2NNW - chains A and B; structure by X-ray diffraction, 2.70 A resolution.

Chain A:
Protein: NOP5/NOP56 related protein
From: Pyrococcus furiosus
UniProtKB: Q8U4M1 (Q8U4M1_PYRFU); the construct has insertions or renumbered stretches relative to UniProt, so the offset changes along the chain: 5-296 = UniProt 1-292; 309-369 = UniProt 306-366
Amino-acid sequence (376 residues; numbered -5 to 369 plus 13 insertion-coded residues; 12 numbers in that range are skipped by the numbering (no residue carries them; nothing is unmodelled there); the number before each row is that of its first residue; a row labelled like 296A-296M holds insertion residues (296A, then the next letters in order); numbers below 1 keep their minus sign (Met-5 is residue -5)):
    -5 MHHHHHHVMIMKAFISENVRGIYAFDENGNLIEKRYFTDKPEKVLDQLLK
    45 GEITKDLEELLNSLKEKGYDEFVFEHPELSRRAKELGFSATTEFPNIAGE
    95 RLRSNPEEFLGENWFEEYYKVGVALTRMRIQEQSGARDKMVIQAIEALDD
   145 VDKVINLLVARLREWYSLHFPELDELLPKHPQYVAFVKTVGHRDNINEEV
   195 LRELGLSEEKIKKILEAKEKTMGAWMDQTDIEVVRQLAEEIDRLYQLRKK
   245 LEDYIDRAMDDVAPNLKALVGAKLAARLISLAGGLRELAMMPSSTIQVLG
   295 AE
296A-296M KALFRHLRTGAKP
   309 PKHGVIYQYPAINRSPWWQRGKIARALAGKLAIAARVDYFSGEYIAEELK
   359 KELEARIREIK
Not modelled in the structure: -5 to 7, 296A-296M
Sequence notes: cloning artifact (-5, 2-4); expression tag (-4 to 1)

Chain B:
Protein: Fibrillarin-like rRNA/tRNA 2'-O-methyltransferase
From: Pyrococcus furiosus
Notes: EC 2.1.1.-
UniProtKB: Q8U4M2 (FLPA_PYRFU); residue numbers follow UniProt; this construct covers 1-227
Amino-acid sequence (234 residues; each row starts with the number of its first residue; numbers below 1 keep their minus sign (Met-6 is residue -6)):
    -6 MHHHHHHMVEVKKHKFPGVYVVIDDDGSEKIATKNLVPGQRVYGERVIKW
    44 EGEEYRIWNPHRSKLGAAIVNGLKNFPIKPGKSVLYLGIASGTTASHVSD
    94 IVGWEGKIYGIEFSPRVLRELVPIVEERRNIIPILGDATKPEEYRALVTK
   144 VDVIFEDVAQPTQAKILIDNAKAYLKRGGYGMIAVKSRSIDVTKEPEQVF
   194 KEVERELSEYFEVIERLNLEPYEKDHALFVVRKP
Not modelled in the structure: -6 to 0
Sequence notes: cloning artifact (-6); expression tag (-5 to 0)
UniProt features mapped onto this chain:
  - binding site (S-adenosyl-L-methionine): Thr86, Thr87, Glu105, Phe106, Asp130, Ala131, Asp150 to Gln153

Interface between chain A and chain B:
Contacting residue pairs (79):
  Glu11(A) - Arg138(B)  salt bridge
  Glu11(A) - Ala139(B)
  Asn12(A) - Ala139(B)
  Val13(A) - Ala139(B)  hydrogen bond (backbone-backbone)
  Leu39(A) - Ala139(B)  hydrophobic
  Leu39(A) - Leu140(B)  hydrophobic
  Leu42(A) - Arg138(B)  hydrogen bond (backbone-side chain)
  Leu43(A) - Glu136(B)
  Leu43(A) - Arg138(B)  hydrogen bond (backbone-side chain)
  Leu43(A) - Ala139(B)  hydrophobic
  Leu43(A) - Leu140(B)  hydrophobic
  Lys44(A) - Glu136(B)
  Glu69(A) - Arg138(B)
  His70(A) - Glu136(B)  salt bridge
  His70(A) - Arg138(B)
  Phe88(A) - Pro134(B)  hydrophobic
  Phe88(A) - Glu135(B)
  Phe88(A) - Tyr167(B)
  Pro89(A) - Lys165(B)
  Glu94(A) - Lys143(B)  salt bridge
  Arg97(A) - Arg138(B)  hydrogen bond (side chain-backbone)
  Arg97(A) - Val141(B)
  Arg97(A) - Thr142(B)
  Arg97(A) - Lys143(B)  hydrogen bond (backbone-backbone)
  Arg97(A) - Tyr167(B)
  Ser98(A) - Lys143(B)
  Trp108(A) - Lys100(B)
  Trp108(A) - Tyr102(B)
  Trp108(A) - Thr142(B)
  Phe109(A) - Lys100(B)
  Phe109(A) - Tyr102(B)
  Phe109(A) - Arg122(B)
  Phe109(A) - Asn123(B)
  Phe109(A) - Ile125(B)  hydrophobic
  Tyr112(A) - Ile125(B)
  Tyr112(A) - Ala139(B)
  Tyr112(A) - Leu140(B)
  Tyr112(A) - Thr142(B)
  Tyr113(A) - Val118(B)  hydrogen bond (side chain-backbone)
  Tyr113(A) - Glu119(B)
  Tyr113(A) - Arg122(B)
  Tyr113(A) - Ile124(B)
  Tyr113(A) - Ile125(B)
  Gly116(A) - Ile125(B)
  Val117(A) - Pro126(B)
  Leu119(A) - Leu140(B)  hydrophobic
  Thr120(A) - Leu111(B)
  Thr120(A) - Val115(B)
  Thr120(A) - Pro126(B)  hydrogen bond (side chain-backbone)
  Thr120(A) - Ile127(B)
  Thr120(A) - Leu128(B)
  Arg121(A) - Val115(B)
  Arg123(A) - Leu128(B)
  Ile124(A) - Pro108(B)
  Ile124(A) - Leu111(B)  hydrophobic
  Ile124(A) - Arg112(B)
  Gln125(A) - Arg112(B)  hydrogen bond (backbone-side chain)
  Glu126(A) - Arg112(B)
  Gln127(A) - Arg112(B)
  Asp254(A) - Pro108(B)
  Asp255(A) - Arg109(B)  hydrogen bond (backbone-side chain)
  Asp255(A) - Arg112(B)  salt bridge
  Val256(A) - Arg109(B)  hydrogen bond (backbone-side chain)
  Pro258(A) - Ser107(B)
  Asp346(A) - Arg109(B)  hydrogen bond (backbone-side chain)
  Ser349(A) - Arg109(B)
  Ser349(A) - Val110(B)
  Gly350(A) - Ser107(B)  hydrogen bond (backbone-side chain)
  Gly350(A) - Arg109(B)
  Gly350(A) - Val110(B)
  Glu351(A) - Val110(B)
  Tyr352(A) - Phe106(B)  hydrophobic
  Tyr352(A) - Ala152(B)
  Tyr352(A) - Gln153(B)
  Glu355(A) - Gln153(B)
  Glu355(A) - Pro154(B)
  Glu356(A) - Ala152(B)
  Glu356(A) - Ser182(B)  hydrogen bond
  Lys359(A) - Ile183(B)
Other interface residues (no listed pair), chain A (48 interface residues in all): Leu73, Pro100, Ala257, Val345, Tyr347, Phe348, Ile353, Glu360
Other interface residues (no listed pair), chain B (39 interface residues in all): Tyr137, Ala166, Lys179, Val185

Summary:
48 residues of chain A face 39 of chain B across their interface, with 13 hydrogen bonds and 4 salt bridges.
Among the polar pairs are Glu11(A)-Arg138(B), His70(A)-Glu136(B) and Glu94(A)-Lys143(B). Curated annotation
(UniProt) lists 10 S-adenosyl-L-methionine-binding residues on chain B.
Here chain A is NOP5/NOP56 related protein and chain B is Fibrillarin-like rRNA/tRNA 2'-O-methyltransferase,
both from Pyrococcus furiosus. Entry 2NNW (Alternative conformations of Nop56/58-fibrillarin complex and
implication for induced-fit assenly of box C/D RNPs) was determined by X-ray diffraction.
